Entry 6OKP (electron microscopy, 3.28 A resolution); this record covers chains D and F of the 14 polymer chains in the assembly.

[Chain D (and F)]
Molecule: Envelope glycoprotein gp120
Organism: Human immunodeficiency virus 1
Notes: chain F of this document is another copy of the same molecule, construct and numbering; everything in this record applies to it too
Reference sequence: B3UES2 (B3UES2_9HIV1); the construct lacks a stretch of the UniProt sequence and is renumbered around it, so the offset changes along the chain: 31-139 = UniProt 29-137; 152-185 = UniProt 154-187; 187-309 = UniProt 196-318; 312-321 = UniProt 319-328; 3 more segments
Amino-acid sequence (516 residues; numbered -4 to 505 plus 25 insertion-coded residues; 19 numbers in that range are skipped by the numbering (no residue carries them; nothing is unmodelled there); the number before each row is that of its first residue; a row labelled like 139A-139P holds insertion residues (139A, then the next letters in order); numbers below 1 keep their minus sign (Met-4 is residue -4)):
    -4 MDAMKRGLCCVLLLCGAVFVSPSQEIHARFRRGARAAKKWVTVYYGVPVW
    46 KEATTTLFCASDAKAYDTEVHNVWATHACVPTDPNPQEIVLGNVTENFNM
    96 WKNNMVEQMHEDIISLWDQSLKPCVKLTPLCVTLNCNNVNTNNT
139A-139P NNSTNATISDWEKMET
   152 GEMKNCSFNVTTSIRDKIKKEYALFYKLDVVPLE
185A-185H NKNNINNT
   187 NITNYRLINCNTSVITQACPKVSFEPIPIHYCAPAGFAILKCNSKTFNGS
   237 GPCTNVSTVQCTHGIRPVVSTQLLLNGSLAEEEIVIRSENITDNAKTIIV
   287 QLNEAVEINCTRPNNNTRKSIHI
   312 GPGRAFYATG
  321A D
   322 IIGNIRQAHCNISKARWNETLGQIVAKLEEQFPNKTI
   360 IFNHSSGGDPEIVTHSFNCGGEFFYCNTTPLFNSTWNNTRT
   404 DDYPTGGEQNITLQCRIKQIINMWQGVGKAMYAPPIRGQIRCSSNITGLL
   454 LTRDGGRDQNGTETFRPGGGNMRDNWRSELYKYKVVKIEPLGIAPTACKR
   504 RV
Unresolved in the structure: -4 to 31, 139A-139P, 185A-185H
Disulfide bonds: Cys54-Cys74, Cys119-Cys205, Cys126-Cys196, Cys296-Cys331, Cys378-Cys445
Covalent attachments: N-acetylglucosamine (NAG) linked to Asn88, Asn156, Asn160, Asn197, Asn234, Asn241, Asn276, Asn301, Asn332, Asn339, Asn355, Asn362, Asn386, Asn396, Asn413; glycan linked to Asn262, Asn295, Asn392, Asn448
Differences from the reference sequence: expression tag (-4 to 30); conflict Cys501 (Ala505 in B3UES2)
What the authors report for this chain:
  - post-translational modification sites: Asn262, Asn295, Asn332, Asn448

[How chain D and chain F interact]
Contacting residue pairs (10):
  Ile165(D) with Arg192(F)
  Arg166(D) with Pro124(F), hydrogen bond (side chain-backbone); Cys126(F), hydrogen bond (backbone-backbone); Val127(F)
  Asp167(D) with Thr128(F), hydrogen bond
  Pro313(D) with Cys196(F); Ser199(F); Val200(F)
  Gly314(D) with Asn197(F), hydrogen bond (backbone-backbone); Thr198(F)
Other interface residues (no listed pair), chain D (6 interface residues in all): Ser164
Other interface residues (no listed pair), chain F (13 interface residues in all): Thr123, Thr162, Leu184

[Overview]
The interface between chain D and chain F involves 6 residues on one side and 13 on the other; the contacts
include 4 hydrogen bonds. Polar pairs include Arg166(D)-Pro124(F), Asp167(D)-Thr128(F) and
Arg166(D)-Cys126(F). The paper reports modification sites Asn262(D), Asn295(D) and Asn332(D) among others.
Chain D and chain F are both Envelope glycoprotein gp120 (Human immunodeficiency virus 1); the structure, B41
SOSIP.664 in complex with the silent-face antibody SF12 and V3-targeting antibody 10-1074, was determined by
electron microscopy (same publication as 6OKQ).
